6YWN - chain A; structure by X-ray diffraction, 1.45 A resolution.

Chain A:
Protein: CutA
Source organism: Thermothielavioides terrestris NRRL 8126
Reference sequence: G2R014 (G2R014_THETT); residue numbers follow UniProt; this construct covers 241-603
Chain sequence (363 residues; each row starts with the number of its first residue):
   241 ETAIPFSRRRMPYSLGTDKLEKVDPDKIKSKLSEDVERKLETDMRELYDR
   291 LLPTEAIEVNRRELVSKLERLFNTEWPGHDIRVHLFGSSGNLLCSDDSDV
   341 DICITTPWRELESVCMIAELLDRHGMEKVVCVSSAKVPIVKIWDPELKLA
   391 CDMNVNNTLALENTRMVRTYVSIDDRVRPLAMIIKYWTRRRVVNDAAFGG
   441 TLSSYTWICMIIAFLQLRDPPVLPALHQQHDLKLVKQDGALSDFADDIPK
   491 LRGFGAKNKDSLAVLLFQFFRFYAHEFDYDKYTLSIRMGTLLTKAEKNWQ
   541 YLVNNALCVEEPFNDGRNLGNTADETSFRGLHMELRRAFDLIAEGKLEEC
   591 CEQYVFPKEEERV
Unresolved in the structure: 241-247, 597-603
Modified residues: Mse251, Mse284, Mse356, Mse366, Mse393, Mse406, Mse422, Mse450, Mse528, Mse573 (selenomethionine; parent Met)
Metal / ion sites: Ca2+: D339, D341 (together with CMPcPP)
Small-molecule neighbours: CMPcPP (2TM; 5'-O-[(S)-hydroxy{[(S)-hydroxy(phosphonooxy)phosphoryl]methyl}phosphoryl]cytidine): F326, G327, S328, N331, L333, S338, D339, D341, A400, N403, T404, K425, N434, S443, S444, Y445, I448, R557, L559
What the authors report for this chain:
  - catalytic residues: D339, D341
  - Ca2+ coordination: D339, D341
  - binding site for CMPcPP: S328, N403, T404, K425, S444, Y445, R557
  - specificity-determining residues: N403
  - mutagenesis - N403A, R557A, R557H: abolished catalytic activity on ATP
  - mutagenesis - N403A: abolished catalytic activity on UTP
  - mutagenesis - N403A, R557A, R557H: unchanged catalytic activity on CTP
  - mutagenesis - A400G, R557A, R557H: decreased catalytic activity on UTP
  - specificity-determining residues: N394, N397, L399, A400 (proposed by the authors, not directly observed)
  - mutagenesis - L399A: unchanged catalytic activity on adenosine polymerization
  - mutagenesis - N397A: unchanged catalytic activity on ATP
  - mutagenesis - N397A: unchanged catalytic activity on UTP
  - mutagenesis - N397A: decreased catalytic activity
  - mutagenesis - A400G: decreased catalytic activity on ATP

Overview:
Ligands of chain A: CMPcPP. D339 and D341 coordinate Ca2+. The paper reports catalytic residues D339 and D341;
N403A, R557A and R557H abolish catalytic activity on ATP; 6 substitutions were tested in all.
Chain A is CutA (Thermothielavioides terrestris NRRL 8126); the structure, CutA in complex with CMPCPP, was
determined by X-ray diffraction, deposited together with 6YWO and 6YWP.
